Entry 7T90 (electron microscopy, 3.32 A resolution); this record covers chains C and D of the 5 polymer chains in the assembly.

Chain C:
Name: Guanine nucleotide-binding protein G(I)/G(S)/G(T) subunit beta-1
From: Homo sapiens
UniProtKB: P62873 (GBB1_HUMAN); residue numbers follow UniProt; this construct covers 2-340
Chain sequence (345 residues; numbered -4 to 340; the number before each row is that of its first residue; numbers below 1 keep their minus sign (Gly-4 is residue -4)):
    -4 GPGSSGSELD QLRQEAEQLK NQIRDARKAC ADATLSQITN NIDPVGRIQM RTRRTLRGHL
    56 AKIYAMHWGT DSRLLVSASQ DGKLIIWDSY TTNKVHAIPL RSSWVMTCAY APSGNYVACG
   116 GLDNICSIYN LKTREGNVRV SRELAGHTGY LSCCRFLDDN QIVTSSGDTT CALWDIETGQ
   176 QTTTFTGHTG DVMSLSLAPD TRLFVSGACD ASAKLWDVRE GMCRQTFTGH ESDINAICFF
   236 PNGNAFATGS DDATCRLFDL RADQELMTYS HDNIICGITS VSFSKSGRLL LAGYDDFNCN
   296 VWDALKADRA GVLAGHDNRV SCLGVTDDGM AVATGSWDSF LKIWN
Disordered / not traced: -4 to 2
Sequence notes: expression tag (-4 to 1)
UniProt features mapped onto this chain:
  - modified residue: Ser2 (N-acetylserine), His266 (Phosphohistidine)
  - natural variant: Leu30 (L30F: In MRD42; uncertain significance), Arg52 (R52G: In MRD42), Gly64 (G64V: In MRD42), Asp76 (D76E: In MRD42; D76G: In MRD42), Gly77 (G77S: In MRD42), Lys78 (K78R: In MRD42), Ile80 (I80N: In MRD42; I80T: In MRD42), His91 (H91R: In MRD42; uncertain significance), Ala92 (A92T: In MRD42), Pro94 (P94S: In MRD42), Leu95 (L95P: In MRD42), Arg96 (R96L: In MRD42), 5 further natural variant entries in UniProt

Chain D:
Name: Guanine nucleotide-binding protein G(I)/G(S)/G(O) subunit gamma-2
From: Homo sapiens
UniProtKB: P59768 (GBG2_HUMAN); residue numbers follow UniProt; this construct covers 1-71
Chain sequence (71 residues; row label = number of the first residue in the row):
     1 MASNNTASIA QARKLVEQLK MEANIDRIKV SKAAADLMAY CEAHAKEDPL LTPVPASENP
    61 FREKKFFCAI L
Disordered / not traced: 1-6, 63-71
UniProt features mapped onto this chain:
  - modified residue: Ala2 (N-acetylalanine), Cys68 (Cysteine methyl ester)
  - lipidation: Cys68 (S-geranylgeranyl cysteine)

Chain C / chain D interface:
Pairs across the interface - 54 pairs, chain C then chain D:
  Leu7(C) - Ile9(D)
  Leu7(C) - Ala12(D)
  Leu7(C) - Arg13(D)
  Leu7(C) - Val16(D)
  Leu14(C) - Lys20(D)
  Gln17(C) - Lys20(D)
  Ile18(C) - Ala23(D)  hydrophobic
  Ala21(C) - Arg27(D)
  Cys25(C) - Lys29(D)
  Asp27(C) - Val30(D)
  Asp27(C) - Ser31(D)
  Ala28(C) - Val30(D)
  Leu30(C) - Ala34(D)  hydrophobic
  Ile33(C) - Ser31(D)
  Ile33(C) - Ala34(D)  hydrophobic
  Ile37(C) - Met38(D)  hydrophobic
  Val40(C) - Leu51(D)  hydrophobic
  Met45(C) - Leu50(D)  hydrophobic
  Arg49(C) - Phe61(D)  hydrogen bond (side chain-backbone)
  Ser84(C) - Phe61(D)
  Tyr85(C) - Pro60(D)  hydrophobic
  Tyr85(C) - Phe61(D)  hydrophobic
  Cys218(C) - Gln18(D)
  Arg219(C) - Glu22(D)
  Phe235(C) - Leu37(D)  hydrophobic
  Phe235(C) - Tyr40(D)  hydrophobic
  Pro236(C) - Tyr40(D)
  Asp254(C) - Ala33(D)
  Arg256(C) - Arg27(D)
  Arg256(C) - Ile28(D)
  Ala257(C) - Val30(D)  hydrophobic
  Gln259(C) - Val30(D)
  Leu261(C) - Leu37(D)  hydrophobic
  Ser279(C) - Asp48(D)  hydrogen bond
  Lys280(C) - Tyr40(D)
  Lys280(C) - Glu47(D)
  Lys280(C) - Asp48(D)
  Ser281(C) - Tyr40(D)
  Ser281(C) - Cys41(D)
  Ser281(C) - His44(D)
  Ser281(C) - Ala45(D)
  Ser281(C) - Asp48(D)  hydrogen bond
  Gly282(C) - Cys41(D)
  Arg283(C) - Cys41(D)  hydrogen bond
  Arg283(C) - Leu51(D)
  Leu284(C) - Leu51(D)  hydrophobic
  Leu300(C) - Cys41(D)  hydrophobic
  Asp323(C) - Pro49(D)
  Gly324(C) - Pro49(D)
  Gly324(C) - Leu50(D)
  Ala326(C) - Phe61(D)  hydrophobic
  Ile338(C) - Phe61(D)  hydrophobic
  Asn340(C) - Leu50(D)
  Asn340(C) - Phe61(D)
Interface residues without a listed pair, chain C (49 interface residues in all): Glu10, Ala11, Arg22, Ala24, Ala26, Thr34, Arg48, Gln220, Thr221, Asn237, Asp258, Met325
Interface residues without a listed pair, chain D (33 interface residues in all): Leu19, Ala35, Asp36, Val54, Asn59

Summary:
The interface between chain C and chain D involves 49 residues on one side and 33 on the other; the contacts
include 4 hydrogen bonds. Among the polar pairs are Arg49(C)-Phe61(D), Ser279(C)-Asp48(D) and
Ser281(C)-Asp48(D).
Here chain C is Guanine nucleotide-binding protein G(I)/G(S)/G(T) subunit beta-1 and chain D is Guanine
nucleotide-binding protein G(I)/G(S)/G(O) subunit gamma-2, both from Homo sapiens. Entry 7T90 (Cryo-EM
structure of ACh-bound M2R-Go signaling complex in S2 state) was determined by electron microscopy, deposited
together with 7T8X, 7T94 and 7T96.
